PDB entry 2A8C | X-ray diffraction, 2.30 A resolution | chains C and D of the 4 polymer chains in the assembly

# Chain C (and D)
Name: Carbonic anhydrase 2
Source organism: Haemophilus influenzae
Notes: EC 4.2.1.1; chain D of this document is another copy of the same molecule, construct and numbering; everything in this record applies to it too
UniProt: P45148 (CAN_HAEIN); residues 1-229 here = UniProt positions 1-229
Amino-acid sequence (229 residues; row label = number of the first residue in the row):
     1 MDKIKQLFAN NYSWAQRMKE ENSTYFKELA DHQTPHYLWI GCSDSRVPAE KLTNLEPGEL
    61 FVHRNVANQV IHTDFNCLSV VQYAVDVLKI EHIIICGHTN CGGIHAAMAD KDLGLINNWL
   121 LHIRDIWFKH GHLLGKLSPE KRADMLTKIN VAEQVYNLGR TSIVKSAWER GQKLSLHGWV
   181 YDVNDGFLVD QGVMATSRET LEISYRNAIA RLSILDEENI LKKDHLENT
Not modelled in the structure: 220-229 (chain D: 216-229)
Ion coordination: Zn2+: C42, D44, H98, C101
Swiss-Prot annotation at these positions:
  - binding site (Zn(2+)): C42, D44, H98, C101

# How chain C and chain D interact
Contacting residue pairs (34; chain C residue first):
  I71(C) - T73(D)
  H72(C) - N118(D)
  H72(C) - L121(D)
  H72(C) - H122(D)
  H72(C) - D125(D)  salt bridge
  T73(C) - I71(D)
  T73(C) - N118(D)
  T73(C) - W119(D)
  T73(C) - H122(D)  hydrogen bond
  D112(C) - S162(D)
  D112(C) - K165(D)
  D112(C) - S166(D)
  G114(C) - S162(D)
  N118(C) - H72(D)
  N118(C) - T73(D)
  N118(C) - T161(D)
  N118(C) - S162(D)  hydrogen bond
  W119(C) - T73(D)
  L121(C) - H72(D)
  L121(C) - R160(D)
  H122(C) - H72(D)
  H122(C) - T73(D)  hydrogen bond
  H122(C) - H122(D)
  D125(C) - H72(D)  salt bridge
  D125(C) - R160(D)  salt bridge
  F128(C) - K129(D)
  K129(C) - F128(D)
  R160(C) - L121(D)
  R160(C) - D125(D)  salt bridge
  T161(C) - N118(D)
  S162(C) - D112(D)
  S162(C) - G114(D)
  S162(C) - N118(D)  hydrogen bond
  S166(C) - D112(D)  hydrogen bond
Also at the interface, not in a pair above, chain C (20 interface residues in all): L78, L115, R124, K165
Also at the interface, not in a pair above, chain D (19 interface residues in all): L115, R124

# Overview
20 residues of chain C and 19 residues of chain D are in contact; the contacts include 5 hydrogen bonds and 4
salt bridges. Polar pairs include H72(C)-D125(D), D125(C)-R160(D) and T73(C)-H122(D). UniProt lists 4
Zn2+-binding residues on chain C.
Chain C and chain D are both Carbonic anhydrase 2 (Haemophilus influenzae); the structure, Haemophilus
influenzae beta-carbonic anhydrase, was determined by X-ray diffraction, deposited together with 2A8D and
2ESF.
